Entry 8JUE (X-ray diffraction, 2.39 A resolution); this record covers chains B and D of the 4 polymer chains in the assembly.

# Chain B (and D)
Name: Glutaminase kidney isoform, mitochondrial
From: Homo sapiens
Notes: EC 3.5.1.2; chain D of this document is another copy of the same molecule, construct and numbering; everything in this record applies to it too
UniProtKB: O94925 (GLSK_HUMAN), isoform O94925-3; residue numbers follow UniProt; this construct covers 71-595
Chain sequence (533 residues; row label = number of the first residue in the row):
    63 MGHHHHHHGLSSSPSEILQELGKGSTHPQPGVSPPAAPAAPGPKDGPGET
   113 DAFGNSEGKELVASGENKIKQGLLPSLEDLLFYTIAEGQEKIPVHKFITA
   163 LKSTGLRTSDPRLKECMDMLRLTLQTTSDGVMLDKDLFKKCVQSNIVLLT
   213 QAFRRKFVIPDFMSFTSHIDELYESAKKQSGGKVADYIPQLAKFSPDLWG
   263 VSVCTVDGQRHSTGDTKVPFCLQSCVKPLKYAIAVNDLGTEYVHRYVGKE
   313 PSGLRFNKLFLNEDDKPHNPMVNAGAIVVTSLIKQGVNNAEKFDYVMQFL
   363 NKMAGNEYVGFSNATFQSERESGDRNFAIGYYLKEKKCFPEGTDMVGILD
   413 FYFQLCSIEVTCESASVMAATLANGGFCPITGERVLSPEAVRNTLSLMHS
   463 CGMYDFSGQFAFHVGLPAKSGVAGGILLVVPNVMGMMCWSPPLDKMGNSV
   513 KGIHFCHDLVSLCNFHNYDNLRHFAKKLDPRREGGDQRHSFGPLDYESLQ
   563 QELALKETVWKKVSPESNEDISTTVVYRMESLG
Unresolved in the structure: 63-138, 190-192, 545-595 (chain D: 63-137, 149-150, 187-192, 249-255, 545-595)
Construct notes: initiating methionine (63); expression tag (64-70)
Swiss-Prot annotation at these positions:
  - region: G315 to F322 (Highly mobile activation loop)
  - binding site (substrate): S286, N335, E381, N388, Y414, Y466, V484
  - site: L72, S73 (Cleavage)
  - modified residue: K130 (N6-succinyllysine), K164 (N6-succinyllysine), K311 (N6-acetyllysine)
  - natural variant: R272 (R272K: In DEE71), P313 (P313L: In GDPAG), S482 (S482C: In CASGID)
  - mutagenesis: Y249 (Y249A: Loss of enzyme activity), S286 (S286A: Loss of enzyme activity), K289 (K289A: Loss of enzyme activity), F318 (F318Y: No effect on catalytic activity. Loss of inhibition by BPTES; when associated with S-322), L321 (L321A: Decreased enzyme activity), F322 (F322S: No effect on catalytic activity. Loss of inhibition by BPTES; when associated with Y-318), L323 (L323A: Decreased enzyme activity), Y394 (Y394A: Decreased enzyme activity; Y394L: No effect on catalytic activity. Loss of inhibition by BPTES), Y466 (Y466A: Loss of enzyme activity)

# Interface between chain B and chain D
Contacting residue pairs (80; chain B residue first):
  V268(B) - R534(D)
  D269(B) - R534(D)  salt bridge
  Y293(B) - F474(D)
  T302(B) - F474(D)
  H306(B) - F474(D)
  K311(B) - Q471(D)  hydrogen bond
  K311(B) - F474(D)
  K311(B) - H475(D)  hydrogen bond
  E312(B) - L316(D)
  E312(B) - G470(D)
  S314(B) - G315(D)
  G315(B) - S314(D)
  L316(B) - E312(D)
  L316(B) - E325(D)
  R317(B) - F318(D)
  R317(B) - L321(D)
  R317(B) - L323(D)
  R317(B) - E325(D)
  F318(B) - S314(D)
  F318(B) - R317(D)
  F318(B) - F318(D)  hydrophobic
  L321(B) - R317(D)
  L323(B) - R317(D)  hydrogen bond (backbone-side chain)
  N324(B) - R317(D)
  E325(B) - L316(D)
  E325(B) - R317(D)  hydrogen bond (side chain-backbone)
  A435(B) - N532(D)  hydrogen bond (backbone-side chain)
  N436(B) - N532(D)
  N436(B) - R534(D)
  N436(B) - H535(D)
  G437(B) - N532(D)
  F439(B) - H535(D)
  R454(B) - H528(D)
  R454(B) - Y530(D)
  R454(B) - D531(D)  salt bridge
  R454(B) - K539(D)
  N455(B) - F474(D)
  L457(B) - Y530(D)  hydrophobic
  S458(B) - H528(D)
  S458(B) - Y530(D)
  L459(B) - F474(D)  hydrophobic
  H461(B) - H461(D)
  H461(B) - Y530(D)  hydrogen bond
  G470(B) - E312(D)
  Q471(B) - K311(D)
  F474(B) - Y293(D)
  F474(B) - T302(D)
  F474(B) - H306(D)
  F474(B) - K311(D)
  F474(B) - N455(D)
  F474(B) - L459(D)  hydrophobic
  H475(B) - K311(D)  hydrogen bond
  P479(B) - Y530(D)
  P493(B) - Y530(D)  hydrophobic
  N494(B) - N532(D)  hydrogen bond
  N494(B) - L533(D)  hydrogen bond (side chain-backbone)
  H528(B) - R454(D)
  H528(B) - S458(D)
  N529(B) - N529(D)  hydrogen bond
  N529(B) - Y530(D)  hydrogen bond
  Y530(B) - R454(D)
  Y530(B) - L457(D)  hydrophobic
  Y530(B) - S458(D)
  Y530(B) - H461(D)  hydrogen bond
  Y530(B) - P479(D)  hydrophobic
  Y530(B) - P493(D)  hydrophobic
  Y530(B) - N529(D)  hydrogen bond
  D531(B) - R454(D)  salt bridge
  N532(B) - A435(D)  hydrogen bond (side chain-backbone)
  N532(B) - N436(D)
  N532(B) - G437(D)
  N532(B) - N494(D)  hydrogen bond
  L533(B) - N494(D)  hydrogen bond (backbone-side chain)
  R534(B) - V268(D)  hydrogen bond (side chain-backbone)
  R534(B) - D269(D)  salt bridge
  R534(B) - N436(D)  hydrogen bond
  H535(B) - N436(D)  hydrogen bond (side chain-backbone)
  H535(B) - F439(D)
  A537(B) - P450(D)  hydrophobic
  K539(B) - R454(D)
Other interface residues (no listed pair), chain B (46 interface residues in all): P450, G477, L478
Other interface residues (no listed pair), chain D (46 interface residues in all): N324, R446, L478, A537

# Overview
The chain B/chain D interface involves 46 residues from each chain; the contacts include 19 hydrogen bonds and
4 salt bridges. Polar pairs include D269(B)-R534(D), R454(B)-D531(D) and K311(B)-Q471(D). Curated annotation
(UniProt) lists 7 substrate-binding residues and 9 mutagenesis sites on chain B.
Chain B and chain D are both Glutaminase kidney isoform, mitochondrial (Homo sapiens); the structure, Crystal
structure of glutaminase C in complex with compound 11, was determined by X-ray diffraction, deposited
together with 8JUB.
